PDB entry 5NS3 | X-ray diffraction, 2.40 A resolution | chains A and D of the 4 polymer chains in the assembly

[Chain A]
Protein: 50S ribosomal protein L5
Source organism: Thermus thermophilus
UniProtKB: P41201 (RL5_THETH); residues 5-181 here = UniProt positions 5-181
Chain sequence (177 residues; numbered 5 to 181; the number before each row is that of its first residue):
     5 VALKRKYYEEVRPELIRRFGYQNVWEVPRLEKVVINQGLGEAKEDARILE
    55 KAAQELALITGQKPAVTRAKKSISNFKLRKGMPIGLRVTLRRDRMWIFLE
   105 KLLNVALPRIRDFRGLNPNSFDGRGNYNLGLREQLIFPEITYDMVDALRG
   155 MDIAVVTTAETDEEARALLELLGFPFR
Not modelled in the structure: 44-51, 74-86, 116-118, 136-153

[Chain D]
Molecule: double-stranded RNA
Sequence (34 nucleotides; numbered 25 to 58; the number before each row is that of its first residue):
    25 XCGCACCUGACCCCAUGCCGAACUCAGAAGUGCG
Not modelled in the structure: 35, 52
Modified positions: 5CY (1-(3-hydroxypropyl)-2-{(1E,3E,5E)-5-[1-(3-hydroxypropyl)-3,3-dimethyl-1,3-dihydro-2H-indol-2-ylidene]penta-1,3-dien-1-y l}-3,3-dimethyl-3H-indolium) at position 25
From the paper describing this entry:
  - binding site for double-stranded RNA: C26, G58

[How chain A and chain D interact]
Pairs across the interface (15; chain A residue first):
  Gln-66(A) with C42(D), hydrogen bond to the sugar; C43(D), hydrogen bond to the sugar
  Lys-67(A) with C42(D), salt bridge to the phosphate
  Ala-69(A) with C42(D), sugar contact
  Arg-91(A) with C42(D), base contact
  Val-92(A) with C42(D), base contact
  Thr-93(A) with C42(D), hydrogen bond to the base; C43(D), sugar contact
  Arg-95(A) with C43(D), hydrogen bond to the base; A45(D), hydrogen bond to the sugar
  Arg-96(A) with G33(D), salt bridge to the phosphate; G44(D), sugar contact; A45(D), salt bridge to the phosphate
  Arg-98(A) with C43(D), hydrogen bond to the phosphate; G44(D), salt bridge to the phosphate
Other interface residues (no listed pair), chain A (10 interface residues in all): Pro-68
From the paper, about this interface:
  - residue pairs: Ile-88(A)/C42(D)
  - interface residues, chain A: Lys-67(A), Arg-96(A)

[In short]
Chain A and chain D form an interface of 10 and 5 residues respectively; the contacts include 6 hydrogen bonds
and 4 salt bridges. Among the polar pairs are Thr-93(A)/C42(D), Arg-95(A)/C43(D) and Gln-66(A)/C42(D). The
paper describes a contact between Ile-88(A) and C42(D). From the paper: a binding site for double-stranded RNA
at C26(D) and G58(D); interface residues Lys-67(A) and Arg-96(A).
Chain A is 50S ribosomal protein L5 (Thermus thermophilus) and chain D is double-stranded RNA; the structure,
Crystal structures of Cy5 cyanine fluorophores stacked onto the end of double-stranded RNA, was determined by
X-ray diffraction (same publication as 5NS4).
